2XC3 - chain A; structure by X-ray diffraction, 1.50 A resolution.

== Chain A ==
Protein: Putative cytochrome P450 125
From: Mycobacterium tuberculosis
Notes: EC 1.14.-.-
Reference sequence: P63709 (CP125_MYCTU); numbering as in UniProt (aligned over 17-433)
Amino-acid sequence (424 residues; each row starts with the number of its first residue):
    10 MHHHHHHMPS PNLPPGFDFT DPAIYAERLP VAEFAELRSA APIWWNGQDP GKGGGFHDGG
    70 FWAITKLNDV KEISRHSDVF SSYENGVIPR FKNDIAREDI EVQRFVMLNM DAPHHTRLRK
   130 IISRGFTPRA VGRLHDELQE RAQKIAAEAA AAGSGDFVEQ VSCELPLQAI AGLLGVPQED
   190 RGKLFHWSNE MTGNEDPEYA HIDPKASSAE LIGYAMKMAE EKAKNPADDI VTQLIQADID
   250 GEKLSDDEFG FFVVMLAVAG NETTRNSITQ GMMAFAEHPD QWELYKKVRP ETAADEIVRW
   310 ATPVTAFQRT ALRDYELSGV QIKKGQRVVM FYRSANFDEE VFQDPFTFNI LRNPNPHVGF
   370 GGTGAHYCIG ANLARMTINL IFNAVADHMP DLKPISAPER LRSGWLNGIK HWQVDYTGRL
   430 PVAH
Disordered / not traced: 10-18, 233-237, 433
Construct notes: expression tag (10-16); engineered mutation Met17 (Val in P63709), Leu429 (Cys in P63709)
Metal / ion sites: heme Fe near Cys377 (its only coordinating residue here)
Ligand contacts:
  - heme (HEM): Met116, Leu117, His124, Arg128, Phe135, Ile179, Met264, Leu265, Ala268, Gly269, Thr272, Thr273, Ser276, Val307, Pro312, Val313, Phe316, Arg318, Tyr341, Gly368, Phe369, Gly370, Gly371, Ala374, His375, Tyr376, Cys377, Ile378, Gly379, Leu382, Ala383, Ile387
  - RT8 (nalpha-[(trans-4-methylcyclohexyl)carbonyl]-N-pyridin-4-yl-D-tryptophanamide): Ile97, Phe100, Asp108, Val111, Gln112, Val115, Leu117, Met200, Thr201, Gly202, Pro213, Lys214, Ser217, Ile221, Phe260, Val263, Met264, Val267, Ala268, Phe316, Trp414
What the authors report for this chain:
  - binding site for RT8: Phe100, Asp108, Val111, Gln112, Lys214, Ser217, Ile221, Phe260
  - conformationally variable residues (side-chain flip): Lys214
  - binding site for heme: Ala268

== In short ==
Ligands of chain A: heme and compound RT8. The paper reports a binding site for RT8 at Phe100, Asp108 and
Val111 among others; a binding site for heme at Ala268.
Chain A is Putative cytochrome P450 125 (Mycobacterium tuberculosis); the structure, X-ray structure of
Mycobacterium tuberculosis cyp125 bound to the reverse type I inhibitor, was determined by X-ray diffraction
(same publication as 2X5L and 2XN8).
